6H7H - chains A and B; structure by X-ray diffraction, 2.47 A resolution.

== Chain A (and B) ==
Protein: Phosphoribulokinase, chloroplastic
From: Arabidopsis thaliana
Notes: EC 2.7.1.19; chain B of this document is another copy of the same molecule, construct and numbering; everything in this record applies to it too
Reference sequence: P25697 (KPPR_ARATH); residues 1-349 here correspond to UniProt positions 47-395 (UniProt number = residue number + 46)
Chain sequence (351 residues; row label = number of the first residue in the row; numbers below 1 keep their minus sign (His-1 is residue -1)):
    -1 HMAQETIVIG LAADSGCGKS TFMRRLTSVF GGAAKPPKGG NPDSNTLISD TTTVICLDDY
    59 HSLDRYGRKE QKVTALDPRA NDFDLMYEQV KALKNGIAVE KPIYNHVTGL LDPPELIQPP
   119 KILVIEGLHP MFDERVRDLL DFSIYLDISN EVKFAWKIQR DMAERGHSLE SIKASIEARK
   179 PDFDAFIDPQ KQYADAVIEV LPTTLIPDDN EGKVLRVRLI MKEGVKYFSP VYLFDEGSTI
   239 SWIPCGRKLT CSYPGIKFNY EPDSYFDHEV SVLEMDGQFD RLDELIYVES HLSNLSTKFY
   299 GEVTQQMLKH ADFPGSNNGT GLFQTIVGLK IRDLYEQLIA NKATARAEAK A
Unresolved in the structure: -1 to 3, 343-349 (chain B: -1 to 3, 340-349)
Differences from the reference sequence: expression tag (-1 to 0)

== Interface between chain A and chain B ==
Contacting residue pairs (26):
  Phe232(A) with Phe232(B), hydrophobic; Asp233(B)
  Asp233(A) with Phe232(B); Tyr285(B), hydrogen bond; His289(B), salt bridge
  Gly235(A) with Arg245(B)
  Ser236(A) with Trp240(B); Ile241(B)
  Thr237(A) with Ser239(B); Trp240(B); Ile241(B), hydrogen bond (backbone-backbone)
  Ile238(A) with Phe232(B), hydrophobic; Ser239(B); Trp240(B)
  Ser239(A) with Ile238(B); Ser239(B), hydrogen bond (backbone-backbone)
  Trp240(A) with Asp233(B), hydrogen bond; Ser236(B), hydrogen bond; Thr237(B); Ile238(B)
  Ile241(A) with Ser236(B); Thr237(B), hydrogen bond (backbone-backbone)
  Cys243(A) with Gly235(B); Ser236(B)
  Tyr285(A) with Asp233(B), hydrogen bond
  His289(A) with Asp233(B), salt bridge
Other interface residues (no listed pair), chain A (15 interface residues in all): Pro242, Gly244, Pro260
Other interface residues (no listed pair), chain B (13 interface residues in all): Gly244

== In short ==
15 residues of chain A face 13 of chain B across their interface; the contacts include 7 hydrogen bonds and 2
salt bridges. Among the polar pairs are Asp233(A)-His289(B), Asp233(A)-Tyr285(B) and Trp240(A)-Asp233(B).
Chain A and chain B are both Phosphoribulokinase, chloroplastic (Arabidopsis thaliana); the structure, Crystal
structure of redox-sensitive phosphoribulokinase (PRK) from Arabidopsis thaliana, was determined by X-ray
diffraction, deposited together with 6H7G.
